PDB entry 1Y1V | X-ray diffraction, 3.80 A resolution | chains C and J of the 13 polymer chains in the assembly

== Chain C ==
Protein: DNA-directed RNA polymerase II 45 kDa polypeptide
From: Saccharomyces cerevisiae
Notes: EC 2.7.7.6
UniProt: P16370 (RPB3_YEAST); residues 1-318 here = UniProt positions 1-318
Sequence (318 residues; each row starts with the number of its first residue):
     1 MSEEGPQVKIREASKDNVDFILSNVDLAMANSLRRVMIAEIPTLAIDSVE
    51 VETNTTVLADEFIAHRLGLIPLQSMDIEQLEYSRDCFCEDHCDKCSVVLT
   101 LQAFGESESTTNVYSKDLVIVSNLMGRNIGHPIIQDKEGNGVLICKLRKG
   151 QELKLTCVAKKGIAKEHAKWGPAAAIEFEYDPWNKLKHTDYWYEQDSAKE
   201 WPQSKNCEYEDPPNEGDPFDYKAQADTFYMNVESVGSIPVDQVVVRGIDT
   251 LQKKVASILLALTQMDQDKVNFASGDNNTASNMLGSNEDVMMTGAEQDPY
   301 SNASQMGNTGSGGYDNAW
Disordered / not traced: 1-2, 269-318
Ion coordination: Zn2+: C86, C88, C92
UniProt features mapped onto this chain:
  - binding site (Zn(2+)): C86, C88, C92, C95
  - modified residue: S2 (N-acetylserine)
  - natural variant: A30 (A30D: In mutant RPB3-1)
  - mutagenesis: K9 (K9E: Transcript termination readthrough)

== Chain J ==
Protein: DNA-directed RNA polymerases I/II/III subunit 10
From: Saccharomyces cerevisiae
Notes: EC 2.7.7.6
UniProt: P22139 (RPB10_YEAST); residue numbers follow UniProt; this construct covers 1-70
Sequence (70 residues; numbered 1 to 70; the number before each row is that of its first residue):
     1 MIVPVRCFSCGKVVGDKWESYLNLLQEDELDEGTALSRLGLKRYCCRRMI
    51 LTHVDLIEKFLRYNPLEKRD
Disordered / not traced: 66-70
Ion coordination: Zn2+: C7, C10, C45, C46
UniProt features mapped onto this chain:
  - binding site (Zn(2+)): C7, C10, C45, C46
  - cross-link: K59 (Glycyl lysine isopeptide (Lys-Gly) (interchain with G-Cter in ubiquitin))

== Chain C / chain J interface ==
Pairs across the interface - 35 pairs, chain C then chain J:
  V57(C) with F60(J), hydrophobic; L61(J), hydrophobic
  L58(C) with I57(J), hydrophobic
  F62(C) with M1(J), hydrophobic
  R66(C) with I2(J); V3(J), hydrogen bond (side chain-backbone); P4(J); V5(J)
  L69(C) with V5(J); R6(J), hydrogen bond (backbone-side chain)
  N112(C) with E19(J)
  Y114(C) with E19(J), hydrogen bond
  V142(C) with D16(J)
  L143(C) with I2(J), hydrophobic; G15(J), hydrogen bond (backbone-backbone)
  K146(C) with D55(J), salt bridge; I57(J); E58(J), salt bridge; L61(J)
  L147(C) with L61(J), hydrophobic
  R148(C) with L61(J); Y63(J), hydrogen bond (side chain-backbone); N64(J)
  Q151(C) with L61(J)
  K169(C) with R6(J)
  G171(C) with R6(J), hydrogen bond (backbone-side chain)
  A174(C) with C10(J), hydrogen bond (backbone-side chain); K12(J); R43(J), hydrogen bond (backbone-side chain)
  A175(C) with C10(J), hydrophobic; R43(J)
  E233(C) with K12(J); R43(J), salt bridge
  V235(C) with R6(J); V13(J), hydrophobic
Other interface residues (no listed pair), chain C (27 interface residues in all): T55, I70, P71, T110, D136, G141, C145, E177
Other interface residues (no listed pair), chain J (25 interface residues in all): G11, W18, K42, R62, P65

== Overview ==
The interface between chain C and chain J involves 27 residues on one side and 25 on the other, with 8
hydrogen bonds and 3 salt bridges. Polar pairs include K146(C)-D55(J), K146(C)-E58(J) and E233(C)-R43(J).
Here chain C is DNA-directed RNA polymerase II 45 kDa polypeptide and chain J is DNA-directed RNA polymerases
I/II/III subunit 10, both from Saccharomyces cerevisiae. Entry 1Y1V (Refined RNA Polymerase II-TFIIS complex)
was determined by X-ray diffraction, deposited together with 1Y1W, 1Y77 and 1Y1Y.
